1TME - chains 1 and 3 of the 4 polymer chains in the assembly; structure by X-ray diffraction, 2.80 A resolution.

== Chain 1 ==
Protein: Theiler's murine encephalomyelitis virus (subunit VP1)
From: Theiler's encephalomyelitis virus (STRAIN DA)
UniProt: P13899 (POLG_TMEVD); residues 1-274 here correspond to UniProt positions 647-920 (UniProt number = residue number + 646)
Amino-acid sequence (274 residues; numbered 1 to 274; the number before each row is that of its first residue):
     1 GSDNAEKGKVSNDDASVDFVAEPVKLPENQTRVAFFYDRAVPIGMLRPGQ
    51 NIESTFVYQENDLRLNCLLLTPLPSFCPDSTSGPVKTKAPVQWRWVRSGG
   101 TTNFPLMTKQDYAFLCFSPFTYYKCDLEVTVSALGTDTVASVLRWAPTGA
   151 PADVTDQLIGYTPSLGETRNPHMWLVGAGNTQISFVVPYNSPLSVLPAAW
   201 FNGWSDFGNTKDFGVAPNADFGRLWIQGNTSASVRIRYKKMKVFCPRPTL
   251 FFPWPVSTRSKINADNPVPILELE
Unresolved in the structure: 257-274
Swiss-Prot annotation at these positions:
  - site: Glu274 (Cleavage)

== Chain 3 ==
Protein: Theiler's murine encephalomyelitis virus (subunit VP3)
From: Theiler's encephalomyelitis virus (STRAIN DA)
UniProt: P13899 (POLG_TMEVD); residues 1-236 here correspond to UniProt positions 415-650 (UniProt number = residue number + 414)
Amino-acid sequence (236 residues; each row starts with the number of its first residue):
     1 SPIAVTVREHKGCFYSTNPDTTVPIYGKTISTPNDYMCGEFSDLLELCKL
    51 PTFLGNPNSNNKRYPYFSATNSVPTTSLVDYQVALSCSCMCNSMLAAVAR
   101 NFNQYRGSLNFLFVFTGAAMVKGKFLIAYTPPGAGKPTTRDQAMQATYAI
   151 WDLGLNSSFVFTAPFISPTHYRQTSYTSATIASVDGWVTVWQLTPLTYPS
   201 GTPVNSDILTLVSAGDDFTLRMPISPTKWVPQGSDN
Unresolved in the structure: 180-181, 233-236
Construct notes: conflict Thr202 (Ala616 in P13899), Val230 (Ala644 in P13899)
Swiss-Prot annotation at these positions:
  - site: Gln232, Gly233 (Cleavage)

== How chain 1 and chain 3 interact ==
Pairs across the interface (157):
  Gly1(1) with Phe159(3); Val160(3), hydrogen bond (backbone-backbone)
  Ser2(1) with Asn156(3); Ser158(3); Phe159(3)
  Asp3(1) with Asn156(3); Ser157(3); Ser158(3), hydrogen bond (backbone-backbone)
  Asn4(1) with Asn156(3), hydrogen bond; Ser157(3), hydrogen bond (side chain-backbone); Ser158(3)
  Ala5(1) with Val114(3), hydrophobic; Ser157(3); Ser158(3), hydrogen bond (backbone-side chain)
  Glu6(1) with Ser157(3), hydrogen bond
  Val10(1) with Leu112(3), hydrophobic
  Ser11(1) with Val160(3)
  Asn12(1) with Lys49(3); Asn110(3); Ala214(3); Gly215(3); Asp216(3)
  Asp13(1) with Asn110(3), hydrogen bond (backbone-side chain); Val160(3); Thr162(3); Gly215(3); Asp216(3), hydrogen bond (backbone-backbone)
  Asp14(1) with Ser108(3); Thr162(3); Asp216(3); Asp217(3)
  Ala15(1) with Ser108(3); Thr162(3); Asp217(3)
  Asp18(1) with Val160(3)
  Phe19(1) with Thr147(3); Tyr148(3); Thr162(3)
  Pro23(1) with Asp217(3)
  Val24(1) with Arg106(3), hydrogen bond (backbone-side chain); Gly107(3); Phe165(3), hydrophobic; Asp217(3), hydrogen bond (backbone-side chain)
  Lys25(1) with Asp217(3), hydrogen bond (backbone-side chain); Thr219(3)
  Leu26(1) with Arg106(3); Tyr171(3); Thr219(3)
  Glu28(1) with Leu220(3); Arg221(3)
  Gln30(1) with Phe102(3); Arg221(3); Met222(3), hydrogen bond (side chain-backbone); Pro223(3)
  Thr31(1) with Asp43(3), hydrogen bond; Leu44(3), hydrogen bond (backbone-backbone); Leu45(3); Phe102(3); Leu220(3)
  Arg32(1) with Ser42(3); Asp43(3)
  Val33(1) with Phe41(3); Ser42(3), hydrogen bond (backbone-backbone)
  Phe35(1) with Pro223(3), hydrophobic
  Phe36(1) with Leu44(3), hydrophobic; Asn101(3); Phe102(3), hydrophobic; Pro223(3), hydrophobic
  Arg39(1) with Ser16(3); Thr17(3)
  Ala40(1) with Phe14(3), hydrophobic; Ser16(3), hydrogen bond (backbone-backbone)
  Phe104(1) with Val230(3), hydrophobic
  Tyr112(1) with Trp229(3), hydrogen bond (side chain-backbone)
  Cys116(1) with Trp229(3), hydrophobic
  Phe117(1) with Leu44(3), hydrophobic; Ala97(3); Val98(3), hydrophobic; Asn101(3)
  Pro119(1) with Phe41(3); Leu47(3), hydrophobic
  Tyr122(1) with Met37(3), hydrophobic
  Lys124(1) with Ser31(3), hydrogen bond; Thr32(3), hydrogen bond (side chain-backbone); Asn34(3), hydrogen bond
  Glu128(1) with Thr22(3)
  Thr130(1) with Phe14(3)
  Trp145(1) with Tyr26(3), hydrophobic
  Pro147(1) with Tyr26(3), hydrophobic
  Pro171(1) with Ile25(3), hydrophobic; Tyr26(3), hydrophobic
  Gln182(1) with Gly12(3); Phe14(3)
  Ser184(1) with Thr22(3), hydrogen bond
  Phe185(1) with Thr22(3); Val23(3); Ile25(3), hydrophobic
  Val186(1) with Thr22(3); Val23(3), hydrogen bond (backbone-backbone); Pro24(3), hydrophobic; Ile25(3), hydrogen bond (backbone-backbone)
  Val187(1) with Ile25(3), hydrophobic
  Pro188(1) with Tyr26(3); Thr29(3)
  Tyr189(1) with Ser31(3)
  Ser191(1) with Thr32(3), hydrogen bond (backbone-side chain)
  Pro192(1) with Thr32(3)
  Leu193(1) with Thr32(3)
  Ser194(1) with Thr32(3); Pro33(3), hydrogen bond (side chain-backbone); Asn34(3); Tyr36(3)
  Val195(1) with Tyr36(3)
  Arg237(1) with Ser16(3); Asn18(3), hydrogen bond (side chain-backbone)
  Lys242(1) with Glu40(3)
  Val243(1) with Glu40(3); Phe41(3), hydrogen bond (backbone-backbone)
  Phe244(1) with Asn34(3); Met37(3), hydrophobic; Cys38(3); Gly39(3); Glu40(3)
  Cys245(1) with Met37(3), hydrophobic; Cys38(3); Gly39(3), hydrogen bond (backbone-backbone)
  Pro246(1) with Gly39(3); Phe41(3); Leu47(3), hydrophobic
  Arg247(1) with Met94(3)
  Thr249(1) with Met94(3); Ala97(3)
  Leu250(1) with Trp229(3); Pro231(3), hydrophobic
  Phe251(1) with Asn92(3); Trp229(3), hydrogen bond (backbone-side chain); Pro231(3); Gln232(3)
  Phe252(1) with Cys91(3), hydrophobic; Asn92(3), hydrogen bond (backbone-side chain); Arg100(3); Trp229(3), hydrophobic
  Pro253(1) with Cys91(3); Trp229(3); Val230(3); Gln232(3)
  Trp254(1) with Gly55(3); Arg63(3); Ser88(3); Cys89(3); Cys91(3), hydrophobic; Asn92(3); Gln232(3)
  Pro255(1) with Arg63(3); Ser88(3); Cys91(3)
  Val256(1) with Asn61(3)
Interface residues without a listed pair, chain 1 (73 interface residues in all): Glu22, Ala34, Tyr37, Phe120, Arg235, Lys239, Pro248
Interface residues without a listed pair, chain 3 (78 interface residues in all): Asp20, Thr21, Ile30, Pro51, Ala149, Phe161, Pro164, Ser213, Lys228

== Summary ==
73 residues of chain 1 and 78 residues of chain 3 are in contact; the contacts include 30 hydrogen bonds.
Among the polar pairs are Asn4(1)-Asn156(3), Asn4(1)-Ser157(3) and Ala5(1)-Ser158(3).
Chain 1 is Theiler's murine encephalomyelitis virus (subunit VP1) and chain 3 is Theiler's murine
encephalomyelitis virus (subunit VP3), both from Theiler's encephalomyelitis virus (STRAIN DA); the structure,
Three-dimensional structure of theiler virus, was determined by X-ray diffraction.
